Entry 6OFO (X-ray diffraction, 2.60 A resolution); this record covers chain A.

# Chain A
Name: Green fluorescent protein (GFP); s10 circular permutant (194-195)
From: Aequorea victoria
Chain sequence (254 residues; numbered 1 to 256; 2 numbers in that range are skipped by the numbering (no residue carries them; nothing is unmodelled there); the number before each row is that of its first residue):
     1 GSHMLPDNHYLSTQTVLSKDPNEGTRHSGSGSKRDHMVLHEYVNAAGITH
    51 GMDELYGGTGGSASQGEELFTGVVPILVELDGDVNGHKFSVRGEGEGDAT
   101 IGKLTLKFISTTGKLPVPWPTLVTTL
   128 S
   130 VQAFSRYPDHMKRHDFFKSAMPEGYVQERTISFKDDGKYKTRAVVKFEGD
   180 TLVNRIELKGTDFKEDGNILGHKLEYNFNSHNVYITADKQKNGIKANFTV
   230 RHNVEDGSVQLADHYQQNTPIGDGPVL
Unresolved in the structure: 1-3, 24-32, 51-63, 252-256
Modified positions: Ser128 ([(4Z)-2-(1-amino-2-hydroxyethyl)-4-(4-hydroxybenzylidene)-5-oxo-4,5-dihydro-1H-imidazol-1-yl]acetic acid; GYS)
Covalent attachments: covalent link Leu126-Ser128; covalent link Ser128-Val130

# Summary
Chain A is Green fluorescent protein (GFP); s10 circular permutant (194-195) (Aequorea victoria); the
structure, Crystal structure of split green fluorescent protein (GFP); s10 circular permutant (194-195), was
determined by X-ray diffraction, deposited together with 6OFK, 6OFL, 6OFM and 6OFN.
